PDB entry 4JLM | X-ray diffraction, 2.18 A resolution | chains A and B

# Chain A (and B)
Molecule: Deoxycytidine kinase
Source organism: Homo sapiens
Notes: EC 2.7.1.74; chain B of this document is another copy of the same molecule, construct and numbering; everything in this record applies to it too
Reference sequence: P27707 (DCK_HUMAN); residue numbers follow UniProt; this construct covers 1-260
Chain sequence (280 residues; numbered -19 to 260; the number before each row is that of its first residue; numbers below 1 keep their minus sign (Met-19 is residue -19)):
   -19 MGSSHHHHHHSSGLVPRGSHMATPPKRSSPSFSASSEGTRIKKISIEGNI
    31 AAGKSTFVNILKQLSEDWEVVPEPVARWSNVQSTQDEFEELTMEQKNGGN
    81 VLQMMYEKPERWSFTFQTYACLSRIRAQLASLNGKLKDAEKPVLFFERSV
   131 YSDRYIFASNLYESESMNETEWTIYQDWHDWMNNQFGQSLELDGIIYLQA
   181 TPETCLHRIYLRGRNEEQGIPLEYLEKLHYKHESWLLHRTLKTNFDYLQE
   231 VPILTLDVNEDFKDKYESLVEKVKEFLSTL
Disordered / not traced: -19 to 18, 61-69
Differences from the reference sequence: expression tag (-19 to 0); engineered mutation Ser9 (Cys in P27707), Ser45 (Cys in P27707), Ser59 (Cys in P27707), Glu74 (Ser in P27707), Ser146 (Cys in P27707)
Residues lining bound ligands:
  - 1NN (2-[({5-ethyl-2-[3-(2-fluoroethoxy)-4-methoxyphenyl]-1,3-thiazol-4-yl}methyl)sulfanyl]pyrimidine-4,6-diamine), molecule 1: Ile30, Ser59, Leu82, Tyr86, Arg194, Glu196, Glu197, Gly199, Ile200, Pro201, Tyr204
  - 1NN, molecule 2: Glu53, Val55, Leu82, Met85, Tyr86, Pro89, Phe96, Gln97, Ala100, Arg104, Arg128, Asp133, Phe137, Asn140, Leu141, Ser144, Tyr204
  - UDP (uridine-5'-diphosphate): Asn29, Ile30, Ala31, Ala32, Gly33, Lys34, Ser35, Thr36, Glu127, Arg188, Leu191, Arg192, Asp241, Phe242, Lys243
Curated features (UniProtKB/Swiss-Prot):
  - active site: Glu127 (Proton acceptor)
  - binding site (ATP): Gly28 to Thr36, Arg188 to Arg192, Glu240 to Phe242
  - binding site (substrate): Glu53, Tyr86, Gln97, Arg128, Asp133, Glu197
  - modified residue: Ser11 (Phosphoserine), Ser15 (Phosphoserine), Thr72 (Phosphothreonine)
  - mutagenesis: Ala100 (A100V: Strongly increased catalytic efficiency towards deoxycytidine; when associated with M-104 and A-133), Arg104 (R104L: Strongly increased catalytic efficiency towards deoxythymidine; when associated with A-133; R104M: Strongly increased catalytic efficiency towards deoxycytidine ...), Asp133 (D133A: Strongly increased catalytic efficiency towards deoxycytidine; when associated with V-100 and M-104. Strongly increased catalytic efficiency towards deoxythymidine; when associated with L-104)
What the authors report for this chain:
  - conformationally variable residues (side-chain flip): Tyr86
  - binding site for 1NN: Gln97
  - catalytic residues: Glu53 (citing earlier work)

# How chain A and chain B interact
Residue-residue contacts (45):
  Met73(A) with Thr153(B); Asp157(B)
  Asn77(A) with Thr150(B); Thr153(B); Ile154(B)
  Asn80(A) with Thr150(B), hydrogen bond
  Met84(A) with Asn148(B)
  Glu90(A) with Arg91(B), hydrogen bond (backbone-side chain)
  Arg91(A) with Glu90(B), hydrogen bond (side chain-backbone); Arg91(B); Glu151(B), salt bridge
  Trp92(A) with Asn148(B); Glu151(B)
  Phe94(A) with Thr95(B); Thr98(B)
  Thr95(A) with Phe94(B)
  Tyr99(A) with Ile154(B), hydrophobic; Asp157(B)
  Leu102(A) with Asp157(B); Trp161(B), hydrophobic
  Arg106(A) with Asp157(B), salt bridge; Trp161(B)
  Asn148(A) with Met84(B); Trp92(B)
  Thr150(A) with Asn77(B); Asn80(B); Met84(B)
  Glu151(A) with Arg91(B), salt bridge; Trp92(B)
  Thr153(A) with Asn77(B)
  Ile154(A) with Asn77(B); Tyr99(B), hydrophobic
  Asp157(A) with Tyr99(B), hydrogen bond; Arg106(B), salt bridge
  Trp158(A) with Leu102(B); Trp158(B)
  Trp161(A) with Leu102(B), hydrophobic; Ile105(B), hydrophobic; Arg106(B); Met162(B), hydrophobic
  Met162(A) with Trp158(B); Met162(B), hydrophobic
  Gln165(A) with Leu109(B); Phe166(B)
  Phe166(A) with Gln165(B)
Interface residues without a listed pair, chain A (26 interface residues in all): Val81, Thr98, Ile105
Interface residues without a listed pair, chain B (26 interface residues in all): Val81

# Overview
The chain A/chain B interface involves 26 residues from each chain; the contacts include 4 hydrogen bonds and
4 salt bridges. Polar contacts include Arg91(A)-Glu151(B), Arg106(A)-Asp157(B) and Asn80(A)-Thr150(B). Ligands
of chain A: compound 1NN and UDP. The paper reports the catalytic residue Glu53(A); a binding site for 1NN at
Gln97(A).
Chain A and chain B are both Deoxycytidine kinase (Homo sapiens); the structure, Human dCK C4S-S74E mutant in
complex with UDP and the F2.3.1 inhibitor
(2-[({5-ETHYL-2-[3-(2-FLUOROETHOXY)-4-METHOXYPHENYL]-1,3-THIAZOL-4-YL}METHYL)SULFANYL]PYRIMIDINE-4,6-DIAMINE),
was determined by X-ray diffraction together with 4JLJ and 4JLN from the same study.
